PDB entry 4Y81 | X-ray diffraction, 2.80 A resolution | chains M and b of the 32 polymer chains in the assembly

# Chain M
Molecule: Proteasome subunit beta type-7
Source organism: Saccharomyces cerevisiae (strain ATCC 204508 / S288c)
Notes: EC 3.4.25.1
Reference sequence: P30657 (PSB7_YEAST); residues -12 to 233 here correspond to UniProt positions 21-266 (UniProt number = residue number + 33)
Chain sequence (246 residues; each row starts with the number of its first residue; numbers below 1 keep their minus sign (Thr-12 is residue -12)):
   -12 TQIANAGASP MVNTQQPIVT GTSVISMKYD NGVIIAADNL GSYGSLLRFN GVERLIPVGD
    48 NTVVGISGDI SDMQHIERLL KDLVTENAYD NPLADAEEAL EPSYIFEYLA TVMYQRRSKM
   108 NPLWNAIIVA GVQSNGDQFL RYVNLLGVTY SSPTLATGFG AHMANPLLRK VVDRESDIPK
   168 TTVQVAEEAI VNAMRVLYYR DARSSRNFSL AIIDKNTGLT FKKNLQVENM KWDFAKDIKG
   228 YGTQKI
Not modelled in the structure: -12 to 0

# Chain b
Molecule: Proteasome subunit beta type-1
Source organism: Saccharomyces cerevisiae (strain ATCC 204508 / S288c)
Notes: EC 3.4.25.1
Reference sequence: P38624 (PSB1_YEAST); residues 1-196 here correspond to UniProt positions 20-215 (UniProt number = residue number + 19)
Chain sequence (196 residues; each row starts with the number of its first residue):
     1 TSIMAVTFKD GVILGADSRT TTGAYIANRV TDKLTRVHDK IWCCRSGSAA DTQAIADIVQ
    61 YHLELYTSQY GTPSTETAAS VFKELCYENK DNLTAGIIVA GYDDKNKGEV YTIPLGGSVH
   121 KLPYAIAGSG STFIYGYCDK NFRENMSKEE TVDFIKHSLS QAIKWDGSSG GVIRMVVLTA
   181 AGVERLIFYP DEYEQL
UniProt features mapped onto this chain:
  - active site: Thr1 (Nucleophile)

# Interface between chain M and chain b
Residue-residue contacts - 61 pairs, chain M then chain b:
  Ser32(M) with Trp165(b); Asp166(b); Gly167(b), hydrogen bond (backbone-backbone)
  Leu33(M) with Phe133(b), hydrophobic; Trp165(b)
  Leu34(M) with Lys164(b); Trp165(b), hydrogen bond (backbone-backbone); Gly167(b)
  Arg35(M) with Trp165(b)
  Phe146(M) with Ala24(b); Tyr25(b)
  Tyr185(M) with Glu194(b), hydrogen bond
  Tyr186(M) with Ile26(b); Arg29(b)
  Arg187(M) with Ala24(b); Tyr25(b); Ile26(b), hydrogen bond (backbone-backbone); Ala27(b), hydrogen bond (side chain-backbone); Asn28(b); Arg29(b)
  Asp188(M) with Ala24(b); Ile26(b)
  Ala189(M) with Arg19(b); Ala24(b), hydrogen bond (backbone-backbone); Ile26(b); Gly167(b)
  Arg190(M) with Ala24(b)
  Arg193(M) with Asp191(b), salt bridge; Glu194(b), salt bridge
  Lys218(M) with Arg29(b), hydrogen bond (backbone-side chain)
  Trp219(M) with Arg29(b); Gly171(b); Val172(b), hydrophobic; Tyr189(b); Pro190(b)
  Asp220(M) with Tyr189(b)
  Phe221(M) with Arg29(b); Val30(b), hydrophobic
  Ala222(M) with Val30(b), hydrophobic; Arg174(b), hydrogen bond (backbone-side chain); Ile187(b), hydrophobic
  Lys223(M) with Ile187(b); Tyr189(b)
  Ile225(M) with Val30(b), hydrophobic; Arg174(b)
  Lys226(M) with Asp32(b)
  Gly227(M) with Asp32(b), hydrogen bond (backbone-side chain)
  Tyr228(M) with Thr35(b); Arg45(b); Gln53(b); Ala56(b); Asp57(b), hydrogen bond
  Gln231(M) with Asp32(b); Leu34(b); Thr35(b); Arg36(b), hydrogen bond (side chain-backbone); Trp42(b); Arg185(b)
  Ile233(M) with Arg36(b); Trp42(b); Arg185(b), hydrogen bond (backbone-side chain)
Other interface residues (no listed pair), chain M (26 interface residues in all): Met150, Met217
Other interface residues (no listed pair), chain b (35 interface residues in all): Thr21, Ile163, Ser168, Val183

# In short
26 residues of chain M face 35 of chain b across their interface, with 12 hydrogen bonds and 2 salt bridges.
Polar pairs include Arg193(M)-Asp191(b), Arg193(M)-Glu194(b) and Tyr185(M)-Glu194(b). Curated annotation
(UniProt) lists active-site residue Thr1(b) on chain b.
Here chain M is Proteasome subunit beta type-7 and chain b is Proteasome subunit beta type-1, both from
Saccharomyces cerevisiae (strain ATCC 204508 / S288c). Entry 4Y81 (Yeast 20S proteasome in complex with
Ac-PAY-ep) was determined by X-ray diffraction together with 4Y69, 4Y6A, 4Y6V, 4Y6Z, 4Y70, 4Y74 and 34 further
entries from the same study.
